Entry 4UIN (X-ray diffraction, 2.50 A resolution); this record covers chains H and L.

== Chain H ==
Molecule: Fab 314.3
Source organism: Mus musculus
Notes: fragment: heavy chain, residues 1-225; antibody fragment or engineered binder
Sequence (225 residues; numbered 1 to 225; the number before each row is that of its first residue):
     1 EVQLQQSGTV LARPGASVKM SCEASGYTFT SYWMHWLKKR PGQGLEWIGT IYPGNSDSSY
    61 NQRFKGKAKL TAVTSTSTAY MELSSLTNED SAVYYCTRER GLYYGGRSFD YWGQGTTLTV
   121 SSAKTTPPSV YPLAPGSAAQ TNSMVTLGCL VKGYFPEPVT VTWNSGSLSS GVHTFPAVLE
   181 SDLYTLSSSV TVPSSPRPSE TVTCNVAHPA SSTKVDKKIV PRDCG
Not modelled in the structure: 138-141
Cystine bridges: C22-C96, C149-C204
Small-molecule neighbours: Quinine (QI9): W33, H35, W47, T50, S59, E99, Y104, G105, G106, R107, S108, F109
Reported in the primary citation:
  - conformationally variable residues (loop rearrangement): R100 to R107
  - binding site for Quinine: W33, H35, W47, E99, Y104, G105, G106, R107, S108, F109

== Chain L ==
Molecule: Fab 314.3
Source organism: Mus musculus
Notes: fragment: light chain, residues 1-214; antibody fragment or engineered binder
Sequence (214 residues; each row starts with the number of its first residue):
     1 DIQMTQTTSS LSASLGDRVT ISCRASQDIS NYLTWYQQKP DGTVKLLIYY TSKLHSGVPS
    61 RFSGSGSGTD YSLTISNLEQ EDVANYFCQQ GNSLPPTFGG GTKLEIKRAD AAPTVSIFPP
   121 SSEQLTSGGA SVVCFLNNFY PKDINVKWKI DGSERQNGVL NSWTDQDSKD STYSMSSTLT
   181 LTKDEYERHN SYTCEATHKT STSPIVKSFN RNEC
Cystine bridges: C23-C88, C134-C194
Small-molecule neighbours: Quinine (QI9): G91, N92, S93, L94, P96
Reported in the primary citation:
  - binding site for Quinine: N92, L94, P96
  - conformationally variable residues (side-chain flip): L94

== Interface between chain H and chain L ==
Residue-residue contacts (61):
  L45(H) - F98(L)
  W47(H) - P95(L)  hydrophobic
  W47(H) - P96(L)
  Y95(H) - Q38(L)
  Y95(H) - G42(L)
  R100(H) - Y49(L)  hydrogen bond
  R107(H) - Y32(L)
  R107(H) - T34(L)
  R107(H) - Q89(L)
  R107(H) - G91(L)  hydrogen bond (side chain-backbone)
  S108(H) - T34(L)  hydrogen bond
  S108(H) - Y36(L)
  S108(H) - Y49(L)
  S108(H) - Q89(L)
  F109(H) - Y36(L)  hydrogen bond (backbone-side chain)
  F109(H) - L46(L)
  F109(H) - Q89(L)
  F109(H) - P96(L)  hydrophobic
  F109(H) - F98(L)  hydrophobic
  D110(H) - L46(L)
  Y111(H) - H55(L)
  W112(H) - Y36(L)
  W112(H) - V44(L)  hydrophobic
  Q114(H) - G42(L)
  Y131(H) - S121(L)
  Y131(H) - E123(L)
  Y131(H) - Q124(L)
  Y131(H) - S127(L)
  P132(H) - S121(L)
  P132(H) - E123(L)
  L133(H) - F118(L)
  L133(H) - V133(L)  hydrophobic
  A134(H) - F118(L)
  P135(H) - F118(L)
  T146(H) - S116(L)
  T146(H) - F118(L)
  G148(H) - F135(L)
  L150(H) - Q124(L)
  L150(H) - S131(L)
  K152(H) - S131(L)
  H173(H) - N137(L)
  H173(H) - N138(L)  hydrogen bond
  H173(H) - S174(L)  hydrogen bond
  F175(H) - F135(L)  hydrophobic
  F175(H) - N137(L)
  F175(H) - S162(L)
  F175(H) - T164(L)
  F175(H) - S174(L)
  F175(H) - M175(L)
  F175(H) - S176(L)
  P176(H) - S162(L)  hydrogen bond (backbone-side chain)
  P176(H) - W163(L)
  S187(H) - V133(L)
  S187(H) - F135(L)
  S188(H) - F135(L)
  S189(H) - F135(L)
  S189(H) - N137(L)  hydrogen bond
  K217(H) - E123(L)  salt bridge
  R222(H) - P119(L)  hydrogen bond (side chain-backbone)
  R222(H) - P120(L)  hydrogen bond (side chain-backbone)
  C224(H) - C214(L)  disulfide
Other interface residues (no listed pair), chain H (36 interface residues in all): L37, N61, V130, L147, T174, V178, E180
Other interface residues (no listed pair), chain L (40 interface residues in all): F87, N92, S122, L160, N161, T180
Cross-chain cystine bridges: C224(H)-C214(L)

== In short ==
36 residues of chain H and 40 residues of chain L are in contact; the contacts include 1 disulfide bond, 10
hydrogen bonds and 1 salt bridge. Polar pairs include K217(H)-E123(L), R100(H)-Y49(L) and R107(H)-G91(L). The
paper reports a binding site for Quinine at W33(H), H35(H) and N92(L) among others; conformational variability
at R100(H) and L94(L).
Chain H is Fab 314.3 and chain L is Fab 314.3, both from Mus musculus; the structure, crystal structure of
quinine-dependent Fab 314.3 with quinine, was determined by X-ray diffraction, deposited together with 4UIK,
4UIL and 4UIM.
